4G07 - chain A; structure by X-ray diffraction, 1.95 A resolution.

== Chain A ==
Molecule: Histidinol dehydrogenase
From: Brucella suis 1330
Notes: EC 1.1.1.23
UniProt: Q8G2R2 (HISX_BRUSU); numbering as in UniProt (aligned over 1-430)
Amino-acid sequence (438 residues; numbered 1 to 438; the number before each row is that of its first residue):
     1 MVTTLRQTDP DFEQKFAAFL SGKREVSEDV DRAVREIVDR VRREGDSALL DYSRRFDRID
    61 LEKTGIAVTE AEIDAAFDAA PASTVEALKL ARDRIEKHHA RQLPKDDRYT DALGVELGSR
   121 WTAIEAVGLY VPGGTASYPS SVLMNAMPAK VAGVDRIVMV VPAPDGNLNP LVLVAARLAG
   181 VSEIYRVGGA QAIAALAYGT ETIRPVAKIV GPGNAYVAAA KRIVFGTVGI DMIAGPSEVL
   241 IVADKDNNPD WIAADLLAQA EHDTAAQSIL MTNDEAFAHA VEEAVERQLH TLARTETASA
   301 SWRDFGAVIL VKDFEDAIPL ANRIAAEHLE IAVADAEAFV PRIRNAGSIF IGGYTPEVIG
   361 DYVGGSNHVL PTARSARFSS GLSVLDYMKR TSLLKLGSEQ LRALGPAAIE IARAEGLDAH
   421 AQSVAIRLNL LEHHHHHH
Unresolved in the structure: 1, 23-28, 292-295
Sequence notes: engineered mutation S366 (Cys in Q8G2R2); expression tag (431-438)
Bound ions: Zn2+ site 1: D313, D316; Zn2+ site 2: E357, D361
Swiss-Prot annotation at these positions:
  - active site (Proton acceptor): E327, H328
  - binding site (NAD(+)): Y130, Q191, N214
  - binding site (substrate): S237, Q259, H262, H328, D361, E415, H420
  - binding site (Zn(2+)): Q259, H262, D361, H420

== Summary ==
D313 and D316 coordinate Zn2+ site 1. E357 and D361 coordinate Zn2+ site 2. UniProt lists active-site residues
E327 and H328, 3 NAD+-binding residues, 7 substrate-binding residues and 4 Zn2+-binding residues.
Chain A is Histidinol dehydrogenase (Brucella suis 1330); the structure, The crystal structure of the C366S
mutant of HDH from Brucella suis, was determined by X-ray diffraction, deposited together with 4G09.
